7CO3 - chains C and A; structure by X-ray diffraction, 1.90 A resolution.

[Chain C]
Molecule: Trp-val-phe
Sequence (3 residues; row label = number of the first residue in the row):
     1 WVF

[Chain A]
Molecule: AlgW protein
Organism: Pseudomonas aeruginosa (strain ATCC 15692 / DSM 22644 / CIP 104116 / JCM 14847 / LMG 12228 / 1C / PRS 101 / PAO1)
Reference sequence: Q9HVX1 (Q9HVX1_PSEAE); residues 1-389 here = UniProt positions 1-389
Sequence (389 residues; row label = number of the first residue in the row):
     1 MPKALRFLGWPVLVGVLLALLIIQHNPELVGLPRQEVHVEQAPLLSRLQE
    51 GPVSYANAVSRAAPAVANLYTTKMVSKPSHPLFDDPMFRRFFGDNLPQQK
   101 RMESSLGSAVIMSAEGYLLTNNHVTAGADQIIVALRDGRETIAQLVGSDP
   151 ETDLAVLKIDLKNLPAMTLGRSDGIRTGDVCLAIGNPFGVGQTVTMGIIS
   201 ATGRNQLGLNTYEDFIQTDAAINPGNAGGALVDAAGNLIGINTAIFSKSG
   251 GSQGIGFAIPTKLALEVMQSIIEHGQVIRGWLGVEVKALTPELAESLGLG
   301 ETAGIVVAGVYRDGPAARGGLLPGDVILTIDKQEASDGRRSMNQVARTRP
   351 GQKISIVVLRNGQKVNLTAEVGLRPPPAPAPQQKQDGGE
Not modelled in the structure: 1-52, 75-102, 378-385
Differences from the reference sequence: engineered mutation A227 (Ser in Q9HVX1)
What the authors report for this chain:
  - catalytic residues: H123, D153 (proposed by the authors, not directly observed)
  - mutagenesis - D149A, E151A, Y212A, E266A, R279A, W281A, L282A, V284A, R347A: decreased catalytic activity on peptide activator
  - mutagenesis - E285A, K287A: decreased catalytic activity on decapeptide
  - mutagenesis - M342A: abolished catalytic activity on peptide
  - mutagenesis - R374A: decreased catalytic activity on peptide
  - mutagenesis - T72A (4- to 8-fold), E103A/S104A/S105A: increased catalytic activity
  - mutagenesis - L106A: abolished catalytic activity
  - mutagenesis - E285A, K287A: decreased binding to decapeptide

[Interface between chain C and chain A]
Contacting residue pairs (20; chain C residue first):
  W1(C) - V284(A)
  W1(C) - E285(A)
  W1(C) - V286(A)  hydrogen bond (backbone-backbone)
  W1(C) - K287(A)
  W1(C) - G338(A)
  W1(C) - M342(A)
  V2(C) - V284(A)
  V2(C) - Y311(A)  hydrophobic
  V2(C) - M342(A)
  V2(C) - R374(A)  hydrogen bond (backbone-side chain)
  F3(C) - W281(A)
  F3(C) - L282(A)  hydrogen bond (backbone-backbone)
  F3(C) - G283(A)  hydrogen bond (backbone-backbone)
  F3(C) - V284(A)  hydrogen bond (backbone-backbone)
  F3(C) - V286(A)  hydrophobic
  F3(C) - G338(A)
  F3(C) - S341(A)
  F3(C) - M342(A)  hydrophobic
  F3(C) - V345(A)  hydrophobic
  F3(C) - R374(A)
Interface residues without a listed pair, chain A (16 interface residues in all): G280, A288, R339

[Overview]
3 residues of chain C face 16 of chain A across their interface; the contacts include 5 hydrogen bonds. Among
the polar pairs are V2(C)-R374(A), W1(C)-V286(A) and F3(C)-L282(A). The paper reports catalytic residues
H123(A) and D153(A); D149A, E151A and Y212A of chain A, among others, reduce catalytic activity on peptide
activator; 16 substitutions were tested in all.
Chain C is Trp-val-phe and chain A is AlgW protein (Pseudomonas aeruginosa (strain ATCC 15692 / DSM 22644 /
CIP 104116 / JCM 14847 / LMG 12228 / 1C / PRS 101 / PAO1)); the structure, HtrA-type protease AlgWS227A with
tripeptide, was determined by X-ray diffraction (same publication as 7CO2, 7CO5 and 7CO7).
